Entry 8OVF (electron microscopy, 7.23 A resolution (low resolution: residue-level contacts below are approximate; hydrogen-bond / salt-bridge calls are withheld)); this record covers chains D and E of the 6 polymer chains in the assembly.

== Chain D (and E) ==
Molecule: Lon protease homolog, mitochondrial
Source organism: Homo sapiens
Notes: EC 3.4.21.53; chain E of this document is another copy of the same molecule, construct and numbering; everything in this record applies to it too
Reference sequence: P36776 (LONM_HUMAN); residue numbers follow UniProt; this construct covers 115-959
Amino-acid sequence (869 residues; row label = number of the first residue in the row):
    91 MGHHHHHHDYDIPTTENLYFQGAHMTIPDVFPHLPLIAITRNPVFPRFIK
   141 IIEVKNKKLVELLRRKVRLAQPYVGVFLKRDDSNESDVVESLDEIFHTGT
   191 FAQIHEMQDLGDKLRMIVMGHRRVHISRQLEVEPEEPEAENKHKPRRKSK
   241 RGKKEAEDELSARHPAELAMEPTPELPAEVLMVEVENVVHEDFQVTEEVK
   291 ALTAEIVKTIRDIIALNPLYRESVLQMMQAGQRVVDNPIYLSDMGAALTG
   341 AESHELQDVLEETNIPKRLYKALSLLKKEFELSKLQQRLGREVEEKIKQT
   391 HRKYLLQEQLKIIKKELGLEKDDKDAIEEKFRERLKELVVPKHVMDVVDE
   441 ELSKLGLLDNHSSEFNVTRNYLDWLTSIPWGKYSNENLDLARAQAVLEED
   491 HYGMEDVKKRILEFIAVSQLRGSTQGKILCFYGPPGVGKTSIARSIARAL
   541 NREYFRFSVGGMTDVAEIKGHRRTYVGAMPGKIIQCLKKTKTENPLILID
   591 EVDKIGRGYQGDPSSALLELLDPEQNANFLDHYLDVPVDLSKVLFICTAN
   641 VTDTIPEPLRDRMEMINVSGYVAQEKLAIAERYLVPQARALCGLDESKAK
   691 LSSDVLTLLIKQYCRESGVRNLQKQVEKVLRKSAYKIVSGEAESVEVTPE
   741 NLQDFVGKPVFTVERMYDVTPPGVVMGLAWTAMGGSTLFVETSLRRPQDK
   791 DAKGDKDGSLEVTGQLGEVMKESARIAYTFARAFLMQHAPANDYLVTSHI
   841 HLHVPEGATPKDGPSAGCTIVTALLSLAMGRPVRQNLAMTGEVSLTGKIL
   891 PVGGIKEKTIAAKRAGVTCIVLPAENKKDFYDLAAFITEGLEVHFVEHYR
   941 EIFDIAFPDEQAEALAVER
Not modelled in the structure: 91-122, 222-271, 950-959
Differences from the reference sequence: initiating methionine (91); expression tag (92-114); engineered mutation Phe186 (Tyr in P36776)
Small-molecule neighbours: ADP (adenosine-5'-diphosphate): Asp490, His491, Tyr492, Met494, Pro524, Pro525, Gly526, Val527, Gly528, Lys529, Thr530, Ser531, Arg534, Tyr661, Ile669, Tyr673, Val709, Gln713
Reported in the primary citation:
  - mutagenesis - Y186F: unchanged catalytic activity on TFAM
  - mutagenesis - Y186F: unchanged stability
  - catalytic residues: Ser855, Lys898 (citing earlier work)
  - post-translational modification sites: Ser173, Ser181, Tyr394 (citing earlier work)

== Interface between chain D and chain E ==
Residue-residue contacts (7):
  His391(D) - Glu384(E)
  Leu395(D) - Glu384(E)
  Leu395(D) - Ile387(E)
  Glu398(D) - Val383(E)
  Ile402(D) - Leu379(E)
  Ile402(D) - Val383(E)
  Lys405(D) - Leu379(E)

== Summary ==
The interface between chain D and chain E involves 5 residues on one side and 4 on the other. Chain D binds
ADP. From the paper: catalytic residues Ser855(D) and Lys898(D); Y186F of chain D leaves catalytic activity on
TFAM unchanged.
Both chains are Lon protease homolog, mitochondrial (Homo sapiens). Entry 8OVF (Human Mitochondrial Lon Y186F
Mutant ADP Bound) was determined by electron microscopy (same publication as 8OVG, 8OKA, 8OM7 and 8OJL).
